Entry 3GV4 (X-ray diffraction, 1.72 A resolution); this record covers chains A and H.

Chain A:
Protein: Histone deacetylase 6
Organism: Homo sapiens
Notes: EC 3.5.1.98
UniProt: Q9UBN7 (HDAC6_HUMAN); residues 1-107 here correspond to UniProt positions 1109-1215 (UniProt number = residue number + 1108)
Chain sequence (107 residues; numbered 1 to 107; the number before each row is that of its first residue):
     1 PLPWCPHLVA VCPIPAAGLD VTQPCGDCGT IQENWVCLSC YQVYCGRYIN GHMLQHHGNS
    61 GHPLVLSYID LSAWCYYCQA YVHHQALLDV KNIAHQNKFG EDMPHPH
Disordered / not traced: 100-107
Ion coordination: Zn2+ site 1: Cys-5, His-7, Cys-75, Cys-78; Zn2+ site 2: Cys-25, Cys-28, Cys-45, His-52; Zn2+ site 3: Cys-37, Cys-40, His-56, His-62

Chain H:
Protein: ubiquitin C-terminal peptide RLRGG
Chain sequence (5 residues; row label = number of the first residue in the row):
    72 RLRGG
Disordered / not traced: 72

How chain A and chain H interact:
Pairs across the interface (18; chain A residue first):
  Trp-35(A) / Gly-75(H)
  Trp-35(A) / Gly-76(H)
  Gly-46(A) / Gly-76(H)
  Arg-47(A) / Arg-74(H)
  Arg-47(A) / Gly-75(H)  hydrogen bond (side chain-backbone)
  Arg-47(A) / Gly-76(H)  hydrogen bond (backbone-backbone)
  Tyr-48(A) / Leu-73(H)  hydrogen bond (side chain-backbone)
  Tyr-48(A) / Arg-74(H)  hydrogen bond (side chain-backbone)
  Leu-54(A) / Gly-76(H)
  Val-65(A) / Gly-76(H)
  Trp-74(A) / Arg-74(H)
  Trp-74(A) / Gly-75(H)  hydrogen bond (side chain-backbone)
  Trp-74(A) / Gly-76(H)
  Tyr-76(A) / Gly-76(H)  hydrogen bond (side chain-backbone)
  Gln-79(A) / Arg-74(H)
  Tyr-81(A) / Leu-73(H)  hydrogen bond (side chain-backbone)
  Tyr-81(A) / Arg-74(H)
  Tyr-81(A) / Gly-75(H)  hydrogen bond (side chain-backbone)
Other interface residues (no listed pair), chain A (11 interface residues in all): Met-53

Overview:
The interface between chain A and chain H involves 11 residues on one side and 4 on the other, with 8 hydrogen
bonds. Among the polar pairs are Arg-47(A)/Gly-75(H), Arg-47(A)/Gly-76(H) and Tyr-48(A)/Leu-73(H). The Zn2+
site 1 is built by Cys-5(A), His-7(A), Cys-75(A) and Cys-78(A).
Chain A is Histone deacetylase 6 (Homo sapiens) and chain H is ubiquitin C-terminal peptide RLRGG; the
structure, Crystal structure of human HDAC6 zinc finger domain and ubiquitin C-terminal peptide RLRGG, was
determined by X-ray diffraction.
